Entry 6YD6 (X-ray diffraction, 1.70 A resolution); this record covers chain A.

[Chain A]
Molecule: Cell division protein FtsZ
Organism: Staphylococcus aureus
UniProt: P0A031 (FTSZ_STAAU); residue numbers follow UniProt; this construct covers 12-315
Chain sequence (307 residues; numbered 9 to 315; the number before each row is that of its first residue):
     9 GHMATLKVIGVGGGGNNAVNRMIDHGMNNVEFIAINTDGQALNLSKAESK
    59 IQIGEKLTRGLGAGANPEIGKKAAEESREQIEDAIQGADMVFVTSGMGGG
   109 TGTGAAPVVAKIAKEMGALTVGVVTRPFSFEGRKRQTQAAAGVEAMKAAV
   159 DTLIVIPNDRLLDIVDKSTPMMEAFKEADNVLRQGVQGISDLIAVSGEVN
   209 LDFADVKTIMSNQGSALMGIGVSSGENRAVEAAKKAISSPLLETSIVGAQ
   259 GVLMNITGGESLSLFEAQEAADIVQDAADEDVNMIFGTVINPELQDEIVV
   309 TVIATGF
Construct notes: expression tag (9-11)
Curated features (UniProtKB/Swiss-Prot):
  - binding site (GTP): Gly-21 to Asn-25, Gly-108 to Gly-110, Glu-139, Arg-143, Asp-187
Ion coordination: K+: Leu-200, Val-203, Asn-208, Leu-209 (together with OMW)
Small-molecule neighbours:
  - GDP (guanosine-5'-diphosphate): Gly-20, Gly-21, Gly-22, Asn-25, Arg-29, Gly-104, Met-105, Gly-106, Gly-107, Gly-108, Thr-109, Gly-110, Thr-133, Arg-134, Pro-135, Phe-136, Glu-139, Arg-143, Asn-166, Leu-169, Phe-183, Ala-186
  - 1-methylpyrrolidin-2-one (MB3): Gly-22, Gly-23, Ala-26, Thr-102, Ser-103, Gly-104, Val-131, Thr-133, Ile-164, Ala-186, Asp-187, Leu-190
  - OMW (2,6-bis(fluoranyl)-3-[[3-(trifluoromethyl)phenyl]methoxy]benzamide): Gln-192, Gly-193, Gly-196, Ile-197, Asp-199, Leu-200, Val-203, Ser-204, Gly-205, Val-207, Asn-208, Leu-209, Met-226, Gly-227, Leu-261, Asn-263, Gly-295, Thr-296, Val-297, Thr-309, Val-310, Ile-311
What the authors report for this chain:
  - binding site for OMW: Gln-192, Gly-193, Gly-196, Gly-227, Thr-309, Val-310, Ile-311
  - conformationally variable residues (side-chain flip): Met-226, Thr-309
  - contacts within the chain: Asn-263/Thr-309
  - mutagenesis - G196S, M262I, T309I: increased growth in response to OMW

[In short]
Ligands of chain A: GDP, compound OMW and 1-methylpyrrolidin-2-one. The K+ site is built by Leu-200, Val-203,
Asn-208 and Leu-209. UniProt lists 11 GTP-binding residues. The paper reports a binding site for OMW at
Gln-192, Gly-193 and Gly-196 among others; G196S, M262I and T309I increase growth in response to OMW.
Chain A is Cell division protein FtsZ (Staphylococcus aureus); the structure, SaFtsZ-UCM152 (comp.20), was
determined by X-ray diffraction together with 6YD1 and 6YD5 from the same study.
